1XEM - chain A; structure by X-ray diffraction, 1.76 A resolution.

== Chain A ==
Molecule: Peptide deformylase
From: Escherichia coli
Notes: EC 3.5.1.88
Reference sequence: P0A6K3 (DEF_ECOLI); residue numbers follow UniProt; this construct covers 1-168
Amino-acid sequence (168 residues; row label = number of the first residue in the row):
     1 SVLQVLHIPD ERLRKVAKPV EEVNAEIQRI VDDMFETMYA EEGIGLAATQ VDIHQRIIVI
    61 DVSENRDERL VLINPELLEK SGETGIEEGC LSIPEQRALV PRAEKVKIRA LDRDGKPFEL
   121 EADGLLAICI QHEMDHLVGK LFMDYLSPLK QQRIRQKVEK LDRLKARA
Not modelled in the structure: 165-168
Ion coordination: Zn2+: Cys90, His132, His136 (together with formate)

== Summary ==
The Zn2+ site is built by Cys90, His132 and His136.
Chain A is Peptide deformylase (Escherichia coli); the structure, High Resolution Crystal Structure of
Escherichia coli Zinc- Peptide Deformylase bound to formate, was determined by X-ray diffraction, deposited
together with 1XEN and 1XEO.
